PDB entry 1UIC | X-ray diffraction, 1.95 A resolution | chain A

[Chain A]
Name: Lysozyme
From: Gallus gallus
Notes: EC 3.2.1.17
UniProtKB: P00698 (LYSC_CHICK); residues 1-129 here correspond to UniProt positions 19-147 (UniProt number = residue number + 18)
Amino-acid sequence (129 residues; row label = number of the first residue in the row):
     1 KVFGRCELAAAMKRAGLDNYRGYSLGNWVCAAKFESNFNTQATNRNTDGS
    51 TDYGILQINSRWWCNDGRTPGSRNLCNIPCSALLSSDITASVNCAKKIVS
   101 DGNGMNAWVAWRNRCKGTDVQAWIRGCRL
Differences from the reference sequence: engineered mutation Ala-15 (His33 in P00698)
Curated features (UniProtKB/Swiss-Prot):
  - active site: Glu-35, Asp-52
  - binding site (substrate): Asp-101
Disulfides: Cys-6/Cys-127, Cys-30/Cys-115, Cys-64/Cys-80, Cys-76/Cys-94

[Summary]
Curated annotation (UniProt) lists active-site residues Glu-35 and Asp-52 and substrate-binding residue
Asp-101.
Chain A is Lysozyme (Gallus gallus); the structure, Analysis of the stabilization of hen lysozyme with the
helix dipole and charged side chains, was determined by X-ray diffraction, deposited together with 1UID, 1UIE,
1UIF and 1UIG.
